Entry 7BYP (X-ray diffraction, 1.60 A resolution); this record covers chain A.

# Chain A
Molecule: Lysozyme C
Source organism: Gallus gallus
Notes: EC 3.2.1.17
Reference sequence: P00698 (LYSC_CHICK); residues 1-147 here = UniProt positions 1-147
Amino-acid sequence (147 residues; each row starts with the number of its first residue):
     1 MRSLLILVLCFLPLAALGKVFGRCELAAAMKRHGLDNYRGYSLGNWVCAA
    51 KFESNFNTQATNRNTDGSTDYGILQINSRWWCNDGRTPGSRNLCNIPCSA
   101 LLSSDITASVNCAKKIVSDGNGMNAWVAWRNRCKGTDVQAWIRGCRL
Not modelled in the structure: 1-18
UniProt features mapped onto this chain:
  - active site: E53, D70
  - binding site (substrate): D119
  - natural variant: Y71 (Y71F; Y71S)
Cystine bridges: C24-C145, C48-C133, C82-C98, C94-C112

# Summary
Curated annotation (UniProt) lists active-site residues E53 and D70 and substrate-binding residue D119.
Chain A is Lysozyme C (Gallus gallus); the structure, Lysozyme structure SASE1 from SASE mode, was determined
by X-ray diffraction (same publication as 7BYO, 7D01, 7D02, 7D04 and 7D05).
